5ER8 - chain A; structure by X-ray diffraction, 2.50 A resolution.

Chain A:
Protein: Fusicoccadiene synthase
Source organism: Phomopsis amygdali
Notes: EC 4.2.3.43; fragment: Fusicocca-2, 10(14)-diene synthase, residues 1-344
UniProt: A2PZA5 (FUSS_PHOAM); residues 1-344 here = UniProt positions 1-344
Chain sequence (363 residues; each row starts with the number of its first residue; numbers below 1 keep their minus sign (Met-18 is residue -18)):
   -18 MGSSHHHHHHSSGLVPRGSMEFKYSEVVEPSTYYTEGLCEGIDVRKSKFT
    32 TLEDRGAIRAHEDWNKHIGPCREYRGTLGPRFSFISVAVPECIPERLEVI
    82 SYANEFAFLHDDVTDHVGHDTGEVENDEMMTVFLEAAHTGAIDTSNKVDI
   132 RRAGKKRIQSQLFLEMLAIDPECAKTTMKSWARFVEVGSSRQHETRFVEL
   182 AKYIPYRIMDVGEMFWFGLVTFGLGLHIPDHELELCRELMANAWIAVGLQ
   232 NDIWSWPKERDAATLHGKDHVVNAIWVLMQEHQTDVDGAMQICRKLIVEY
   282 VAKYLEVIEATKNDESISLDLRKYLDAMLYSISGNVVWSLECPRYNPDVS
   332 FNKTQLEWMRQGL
Not modelled in the structure: -18 to 1, 97-134, 165-175
Differences from the reference sequence: initiating methionine (-18); expression tag (-17 to 0); conflict Arg53 (Gly in A2PZA5)
Bound ions: Mn2+ site 1: Asp92, Asp96 (together with NRD); Mn2+ site 2: Arg188, Asn232, Ser236, Glu240 (together with NRD)
Small-molecule neighbours: NRD: Phe65, Phe89, Asp92, Asp96, Arg188, Asp191, Val192, Trp197, Asn232, Ser236, Lys239, Glu240, Arg325, Tyr326
UniProt features mapped onto this chain:
  - binding site (Mg(2+)): Asp92, Asp96
  - mutagenesis: Asp92 (D92A: Abolishes the binding of catalytically essential Mg(2+) ions and inactivates cyclase activity)
Reported in the primary citation:
  - Mn2+ coordination: Asp92, Asn232
  - binding site for the ligand NRD: Arg188, Lys239, Arg325, Tyr326
  - mutagenesis - D92A: abolished catalytic activity
  - catalytic residues: Phe65, Phe89, Val192, Trp197 (proposed by the authors, not directly observed)
  - specificity-determining residues: Trp225, Val228 (by similarity / conservation)

Summary:
Chain A binds NRD. The Mn2+ site 1 is built by Asp92 and Asp96. UniProt lists Mg2+-binding residues Asp92 and
Asp96 and one mutagenesis site. The paper reports catalytic residues Phe65, Phe89 and Val192 among others;
D92A abolishes catalytic activity.
Chain A is Fusicoccadiene synthase (Phomopsis amygdali); the structure, Crystal structure of cyclization
domain of Phomopsis amygdali fusicoccadiene synthase complexed with manganese ions and neridronate, was
determined by X-ray diffraction together with 5ERM, 5ERN and 5ERO from the same study.
